4LFC - chains A and Q of the 21 polymer chains in the assembly; structure by X-ray diffraction, 3.60 A resolution.

[Chain A]
Molecule: 16S rRNA
From: Thermus thermophilus
Sequence (1522 nucleotides; each row starts with the number of its first residue; note: 42 numbers in that range are skipped by the numbering (no residue carries them; nothing is unmodelled there); a row labelled like 190A-190L holds insertion residues (190A, then the next letters in order); numbering starts at 0):
     0 UUUGUUGGAG AGUUUGAUCC UGGCUCAGGG UGAACGCUGG CGGCGUGCCU AAGACAUGCA
    60 AGUCGUGCGG G
    73 CCGCGGGGUU UU
    88 ACUCCG
    95 UGGUC
   101 AGCGGCGGAC GGGUGAGUAA CGCGUGGGU
  129A G
   130 ACCUACCCGG AAGAGGGGGA CAACCCGGGG AAACUCGGGC UAAUCCCCCA UGUGGACCCG
   190 C
190A-190L CCCUUGGGGUGU
   191 GUCCAAAGGG CUUU
   216 GCCCGCUUCC GGAUGGGCCC GCGUCCCAUC AGCUAGUUGG UGGGGUAAUG GCCCACCAAG
   276 GCGACGACGG GUAGCCGGUC UGAGAGGAUG GCCGGCCACA GGGGCACUGA GACACGGGCC
   336 CCACUCCUAC GGGAGGCAGC AGUUAGGAAU CUUCCGCAAU GGGCGCAAGC CUGACGGAGC
   396 GACGCCGCUU GGAGGAAGAA GCCCUUCGGG GUGUAAACUC CUGAA
   442 CCCGGGACGA AACCCCCGAC GA
   474 GGGGACUGAC GGUACCGGG
   494 GUAAUAGCGC CGGCCAACUC CGUGCCAGCA GCCGCGGUAA UACGGAGGGC GCGAGCGUUA
   554 CCCGGAUUCA CUGGGCGUAA AGGGCGUGUA GGCGGCCUGG GGCGUCCCAU GUGAAAGACC
   614 ACGGCUCAAC CGUGGGGGAG CGUGGGAUAC GCUCAGGCUA GACGGUGGGA GAGGGUGGUG
   674 GAAUUCCCGG AGUAGCGGUG AAAUGCGCAG AUACCGGGAG GAACGCCGAU GGCGAAGGCA
   734 GCCACCUGGU CCACCCGUGA CGCUGAGGCG CGAAAGCGUG GGGAGCAAAC CGGAUUAGAU
   794 ACCCGGGUAG UCCACGCCCU AAACGAUGCG CGCUAGGUCU CUGGGUCU
   848 CCUGGGGGCC GAAGCUAACG CGUUAAGCGC GCCGCCUGGG GAGUACGGCC GCAAGGCUGA
   908 AACUCAAAGG AAUUGACGGG GGCCCGCACA AGCGGUGGAG CAUGUGGUUU AAUUCGAAGX
   968 AACGCGAAGA ACCUUACCAG GCCUUGACAU GCUAGG
 1003A G
  1004 AACCCGGGUG AAAGCCUGGG GUGCCCC
1030A-1030D GCGA
  1031 GGGGAGCCCU AGCACAGGUG CUGCAUGGCC GUCGUCAGCU CGUGCCGUGA GGUGUUGGGU
  1091 UAAGUCCCGC AACGAGCGCA ACCCCCGCCG UUAGUUGCCA GCGGUUCGGC CGGGCACUCU
  1151 AACGGGACUG CCCGCGAAA
  1171 GCGGGAGGAA GGAGGGGACG ACGUCUGGUC AGCAUGGCCC UUACGGCCUG GGCGACACAC
  1231 GUGCUACAAU GCCCACUACA AAGCGAUGCC ACCCGGCAAC GGGGAGCUAA UCGCAAAAAG
  1291 GUGGGCCCAG UUCGGAUUGG GGUCUGCAAC CCGACCCCAU GAAGCCGGAA UCGCUAGUAA
  1351 UCGCGGAUCA G
 1361A C
  1362 CAUGCCGCGG UGAAUACGUU CCCGGGCCUU GUACACACXG CCXGUXACGC CAUGGGAGCG
  1422 GGCUCUACCC GAAGUCGCCG GG
  1446 AGCCUACGGG
  1459 CAGGCGCCGA GGGUAGGGCC CGUGACUGGG GCGAAGUCGU AACAAGGUAG CUGUACCGGA
  1519 AGGUGCGGCU GGAUCCACUC CUUUCU
Unresolved in the structure: 0-4, 1534-1538
Differences from the reference sequence: conflict C1534 (A2157 in M26923.1), A1535 (C2158 in M26923.1)
Modified positions: PSU (pseudouridine-5'-monophosphate) at position 516, 7MG (7N-methyl-8-hydroguanosine-5'-monophosphate) at position 527, M2G (N2-dimethylguanosine-5'-monophosphate) at position 966, 5MC (5-methylcytidine-5'-monophosphate) at position 967, 2MG (2N-methylguanosine-5'-monophosphate) at position 1207, 5MC (5-methylcytidine-5'-monophosphate) at position 1400, 4OC (4n,o2'-methylcytidine-5'-monophosphate) at position 1402, 5MC (5-methylcytidine-5'-monophosphate) at position 1404, 5MC (5-methylcytidine-5'-monophosphate) at position 1407, UR3 (3-methyluridine-5'-monophoshate) at position 1498, MA6 (6N-dimethyladenosine-5'-monophoshate) at position 1518, MA6 (6N-dimethyladenosine-5'-monophoshate) at position 1519, PSU (pseudouridine-5'-monophosphate) at position 1540, PSU (pseudouridine-5'-monophosphate) at position 1541
Bound ions: Mg2+ site 1 near U12 (its only coordinating residue here); Mg2+ site 2: U12, C526, A914; Mg2+ site 3 near G21 (its only coordinating residue here); Mg2+ site 4: G61, U62; Mg2+ site 5: A116, G117, G289; Mg2+ site 6: C121, G124, U125, G236; Mg2+ site 7 near A195 (its only coordinating residue here); Mg2+ site 8: G238, U239; K+ site 1 near G293 (its only coordinating residue here); Mg2+ site 9: G299, G558; Mg2+ site 10 near C352 (its only coordinating residue here); Mg2+ site 11 near C461 (its only coordinating residue here); 50 more Mg2+ sites not listed; 3 more K+ sites not listed
Small-molecule neighbours: tobramycin (TOY): 5MC_1404, G1405, U1406, 5MC_1407, A1408, C1409, G1491, A1492, A1493, G1494, U1495, C1496

[Chain Q]
Molecule: ribosomal protein S17
From: Thermus thermophilus
UniProt: Q5SHP7 (RS17_THET8); numbering as in UniProt (aligned over 1-105)
Chain sequence (105 residues; each row starts with the number of its first residue):
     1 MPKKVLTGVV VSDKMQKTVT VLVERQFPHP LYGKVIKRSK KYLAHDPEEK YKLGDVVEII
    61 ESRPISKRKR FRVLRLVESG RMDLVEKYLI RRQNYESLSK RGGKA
Unresolved in the structure: 1
Bound ions: Mg2+: Met15, Glu49

[How chain A and chain Q interact]
Residue-residue contacts - 93 pairs, chain A then chain Q:
  G127(A) with Pro2(Q), hydrogen bond to the sugar; Glu61(Q), hydrogen bond to the base
  G128(A) with Pro2(Q), sugar contact; Lys3(Q), sugar contact; Glu61(Q), sugar contact
  A130(A) with Arg63(Q), salt bridge to the phosphate; Pro64(Q), base contact
  U190E(A) with Lys3(Q), hydrogen bond to the base; Ser62(Q), base contact; Arg63(Q), hydrogen bond to the base; Arg72(Q), hydrogen bond to the base
  G190F(A) with Arg63(Q), hydrogen bond to the base
  C234(A) with Pro64(Q), sugar contact; Arg70(Q), hydrogen bond to the phosphate
  C235(A) with Glu61(Q), sugar contact; Arg70(Q), salt bridge to the phosphate; Phe71(Q), sugar contact
  G236(A) with Lys4(Q), sugar contact; Lys40(Q), salt bridge to the phosphate; Tyr42(Q), hydrogen bond to the phosphate
  C237(A) with Arg25(Q), salt bridge to the phosphate; Lys40(Q), salt bridge to the phosphate; Tyr42(Q), phosphate contact
  G238(A) with Arg25(Q), salt bridge to the phosphate
  A246(A) with Leu98(Q), hydrogen bond to the sugar; Ser99(Q), sugar contact
  G247(A) with Ser99(Q), phosphate contact; Lys100(Q), salt bridge to the phosphate
  U253(A) with Met15(Q), sugar contact; Lys67(Q), salt bridge to the phosphate
  G254(A) with Met15(Q), sugar contact; Gln16(Q), hydrogen bond to the sugar; Thr18(Q), hydrogen bond to the sugar; Ser66(Q), hydrogen bond to the phosphate; Lys67(Q), phosphate contact; Arg68(Q), phosphate contact; Lys69(Q), hydrogen bond to the phosphate
  G255(A) with Gln16(Q), hydrogen bond to the sugar; Lys17(Q), hydrogen bond to the phosphate; Ile65(Q), phosphate contact; Ser66(Q), phosphate contact; Lys69(Q), salt bridge to the phosphate
  U256(A) with Lys17(Q), salt bridge to the phosphate
  U264(A) with Arg63(Q), sugar contact; Pro64(Q), hydrogen bond to the sugar
  G265(A) with Pro64(Q), sugar contact; Ile65(Q), sugar contact; Ser66(Q), sugar contact; Lys67(Q), hydrogen bond to the sugar
  G266(A) with Lys67(Q), sugar contact
  C267(A) with Lys67(Q), phosphate contact
  A273(A) with Gln16(Q), hydrogen bond to the sugar
  G275(A) with Lys14(Q), phosphate contact; Met15(Q), sugar contact
  G276(A) with Ser12(Q), hydrogen bond to the phosphate; Lys14(Q), salt bridge to the phosphate; Met15(Q), sugar contact; Thr20(Q), phosphate contact; Leu43(Q), phosphate contact; Arg68(Q), hydrogen bond to the phosphate
  C277(A) with Lys41(Q), salt bridge to the phosphate; Arg68(Q), salt bridge to the phosphate
  G278(A) with Lys41(Q), salt bridge to the phosphate; Tyr95(Q), base contact
  A279(A) with Tyr95(Q), hydrogen bond to the phosphate; Leu98(Q), hydrogen bond to the base
  C280(A) with Arg38(Q), base contact; Ser39(Q), hydrogen bond to the base; Arg91(Q), hydrogen bond to the base
  C564(A) with Leu31(Q), base contact; Tyr32(Q), sugar contact
  U582(A) with Asn94(Q), hydrogen bond to the sugar; Ala105(Q), hydrogen bond to the sugar
  A583(A) with Asn94(Q), hydrogen bond to the sugar
  G584(A) with Lys87(Q), phosphate contact
  G585(A) with Lys34(Q), hydrogen bond to the sugar; Lys37(Q), phosphate contact
  C586(A) with Lys34(Q), salt bridge to the phosphate
  G597(A) with Gln26(Q), hydrogen bond to the sugar; Val35(Q), sugar contact
  G635(A) with Pro2(Q), phosphate contact
  U636(A) with Pro2(Q), phosphate contact
  G760(A) with Asn94(Q), hydrogen bond to the base; Ser97(Q), hydrogen bond to the base; Leu98(Q), sugar contact; Lys104(Q), hydrogen bond to the base; Ala105(Q), base contact
  G761(A) with Ser97(Q), hydrogen bond to the sugar; Gly102(Q), phosphate contact; Gly103(Q), hydrogen bond to the sugar
  C762(A) with Gly102(Q), phosphate contact
  C879(A) with Lys34(Q), salt bridge to the phosphate
  C896(A) with Lys100(Q), salt bridge to the phosphate
Interface residues without a listed pair, chain A (49 interface residues in all): U252, A300, C596, U598, G644, C647, A759, G895
Interface residues without a listed pair, chain Q (52 interface residues in all): Pro28, His45, Arg81, Ile90, Arg92

[Overview]
49 residues of chain A and 52 residues of chain Q are in contact; the contacts include 34 hydrogen bonds and
17 salt bridges. Polar contacts include G127(A)-Glu61(Q), U190E(A)-Lys3(Q) and U190E(A)-Arg63(Q). Ligands of
chain A: tobramycin. U12(A), C526(A) and A914(A) form the Mg2+ site 2.
Here chain A is 16S rRNA and chain Q is ribosomal protein S17, both from Thermus thermophilus. Entry 4LFC
(Crystal Structure of 30S ribosomal subunit from Thermus thermophilus) was determined by X-ray diffraction.
